PDB entry 3OLB | X-ray diffraction, 2.41 A resolution | chains A and C of the 4 polymer chains in the assembly

== Chain A ==
Name: Polymerase
From: Human poliovirus 1
Notes: EC 2.7.7.48
Reference sequence: B3VQP5 (B3VQP5_9ENTO); residues 1-461 here correspond to UniProt positions 1749-2209 (UniProt number = residue number + 1748)
Amino-acid sequence (471 residues; each row starts with the number of its first residue):
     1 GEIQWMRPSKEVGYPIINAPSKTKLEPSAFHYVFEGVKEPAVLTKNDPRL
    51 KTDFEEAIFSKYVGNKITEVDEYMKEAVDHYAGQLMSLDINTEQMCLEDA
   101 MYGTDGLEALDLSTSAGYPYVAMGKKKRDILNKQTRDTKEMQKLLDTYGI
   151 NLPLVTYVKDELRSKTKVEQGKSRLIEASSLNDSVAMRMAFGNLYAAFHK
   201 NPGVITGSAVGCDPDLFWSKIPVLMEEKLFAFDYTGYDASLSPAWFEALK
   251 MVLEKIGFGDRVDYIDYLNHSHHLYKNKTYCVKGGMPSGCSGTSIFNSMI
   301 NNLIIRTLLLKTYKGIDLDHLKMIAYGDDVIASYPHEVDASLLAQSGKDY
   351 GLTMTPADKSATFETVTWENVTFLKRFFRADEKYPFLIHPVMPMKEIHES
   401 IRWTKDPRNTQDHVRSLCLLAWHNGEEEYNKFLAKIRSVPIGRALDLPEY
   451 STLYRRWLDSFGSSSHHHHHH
Not modelled in the structure: 462-471
Construct notes: engineered mutation Asp-446 (Leu2194 in B3VQP5); expression tag (462-471)
Bound ions: Zn2+: His-272, Cys-281
Small-molecule neighbours: 2',3'-dideoxycytidine 5'-triphosphate (DCT): Lys-159, Arg-163, Lys-167, Arg-174, Asp-238, Ser-288, Asp-328
From the paper describing this entry:
  - binding site for 2',3'-dideoxycytidine 5'-triphosphate: Arg-174
  - catalytic residues: Arg-174 (proposed by the authors, not directly observed)

== Chain C ==
Molecule: 14-nt RNA strand
Sequence (14 nucleotides; numbered 688 to 701; the number before each row is that of its first residue):
   688 GCCCGGACGAGAGA

== How chain A and chain C interact ==
Contacting residue pairs (28):
  Arg-128(A) / C695(C)  salt bridge to the phosphate
  Arg-128(A) / G696(C)  salt bridge to the phosphate
  Lys-133(A) / A694(C)  phosphate contact
  Lys-133(A) / C695(C)  salt bridge to the phosphate
  Tyr-326(A) / G700(C)  hydrogen bond to the base
  Tyr-326(A) / A701(C)  hydrogen bond to the sugar
  Gly-327(A) / A701(C)  sugar contact
  Asp-328(A) / A701(C)  phosphate contact
  Asp-329(A) / A701(C)  phosphate contact
  Leu-374(A) / G700(C)  sugar contact
  Leu-374(A) / A701(C)  sugar contact
  Lys-375(A) / G700(C)  phosphate contact
  Lys-375(A) / A701(C)  salt bridge to the phosphate
  Arg-376(A) / G700(C)  sugar contact
  Met-392(A) / A699(C)  sugar contact
  Met-392(A) / G700(C)  sugar contact
  Ser-400(A) / G698(C)  phosphate contact
  Ser-400(A) / A699(C)  hydrogen bond to the phosphate
  Lys-405(A) / G698(C)  phosphate contact
  Arg-408(A) / G696(C)  hydrogen bond to the sugar
  Asn-409(A) / A697(C)  sugar contact
  Asp-412(A) / G696(C)  hydrogen bond to the base
  Asp-412(A) / A697(C)  sugar contact
  His-413(A) / A697(C)  sugar contact
  His-413(A) / G698(C)  sugar contact
  Ser-416(A) / G698(C)  sugar contact
  Leu-417(A) / G698(C)  sugar contact
  Leu-420(A) / A699(C)  sugar contact
Interface residues without a listed pair, chain A (22 interface residues in all): Leu-112, Ser-113, Ser-294

== Overview ==
The interface between chain A and chain C involves 22 residues on one side and 8 on the other; the contacts
include 5 hydrogen bonds and 4 salt bridges. Polar contacts include Tyr-326(A)/G700(C), Asp-412(A)/G696(C) and
Tyr-326(A)/A701(C). Chain A binds 2',3'-dideoxycytidine 5'-triphosphate. The paper reports the catalytic
residue Arg-174(A); a binding site for 2',3'-dideoxycytidine 5'-triphosphate at Arg-174(A).
Chain A is Polymerase (Human poliovirus 1) and chain C is a 14-nt RNA strand; the structure, Poliovirus
polymerase elongation complex with 2',3'-dideoxy-ctp, was determined by X-ray diffraction, deposited together
with 3OL6, 3OL7, 3OL8, 3OL9 and 3OLA.
